PDB entry 6NE3 | electron microscopy, 3.90 A resolution | chains D and I of the 11 polymer chains in the assembly

Chain D:
Name: Histone H2B
Organism: Xenopus laevis
Reference sequence: A0A1L8FQ56 (A0A1L8FQ56_XENLA); residues 24-122 here correspond to UniProt positions 28-126 (UniProt number = residue number + 4)
Amino-acid sequence (99 residues; row label = number of the first residue in the row):
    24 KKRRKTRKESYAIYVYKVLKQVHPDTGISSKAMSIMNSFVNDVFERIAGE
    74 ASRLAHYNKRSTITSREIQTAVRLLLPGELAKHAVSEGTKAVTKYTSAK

Chain I:
Molecule: 156-nt DNA strand
Organism: Xenopus laevis
Sequence (156 nucleotides; numbered 52 to 207; the number before each row is that of its first residue):
    52 AATACATGCACAGGATGTATATATCTGACACGTGCCTGGAGACTAGGGAG
   102 TAATCCCCTTGGCGGTTAAAACGCGGGGGACAGCGCGTACGTGCGTTTAA
   152 GCGGTGCTAGAGCTGTCTACGACCAATTGAGCGGCCTCGGCACCGGGATT
   202 CTCCAG

Chain D / chain I interface:
Residue-residue contacts (18; chain D residue first):
  Lys-24(D) with DC183(I), hydrogen bond to the phosphate; DG184(I), salt bridge to the phosphate
  Lys-25(D) with DC106(I), phosphate contact; DC183(I), salt bridge to the phosphate
  Arg-27(D) with DG182(I), hydrogen bond to the sugar; DC183(I), sugar contact
  Lys-28(D) with DG182(I), sugar contact; DC183(I), salt bridge to the phosphate
  Thr-29(D) with DG182(I), phosphate contact
  Arg-30(D) with DG180(I), base contact; DA181(I), hydrogen bond to the base
  Lys-31(D) with DA181(I), hydrogen bond to the phosphate; DG182(I), hydrogen bond to the phosphate
  Glu-32(D) with DA181(I), sugar contact
  Ser-33(D) with DA181(I), hydrogen bond to the phosphate
  Ile-36(D) with DG180(I), phosphate contact; DA181(I), phosphate contact
  Tyr-37(D) with DG180(I), hydrogen bond to the phosphate
Other interface residues (no listed pair), chain D (12 interface residues in all): Lys-40
Other interface residues (no listed pair), chain I (7 interface residues in all): DT105

Summary:
12 residues of chain D face 7 of chain I across their interface, with 7 hydrogen bonds and 3 salt bridges.
Polar contacts include Arg-30(D)/DA181(I), Arg-27(D)/DG182(I) and Lys-24(D)/DC183(I).
Here chain D is Histone H2B and chain I is a 156-nt DNA strand, both from Xenopus laevis. Entry 6NE3 (Cryo-EM
structure of singly-bound SNF2h-nucleosome complex with SNF2h bound at SHL-2) was determined by electron
microscopy.
